PDB entry 2QJH | X-ray diffraction, 2.60 A resolution | chains A and K of the 10 polymer chains in the assembly

== Chain A (and K) ==
Protein: Putative aldolase MJ0400
From: Methanocaldococcus jannaschii
Notes: EC 4.2.1.-; chain K of this document is another copy of the same molecule, construct and numbering; everything in this record applies to it too
UniProtKB: Q57843 (Y400_METJA); residues 1-273 here = UniProt positions 1-273
Sequence (273 residues; numbered 1 to 273; the number before each row is that of its first residue):
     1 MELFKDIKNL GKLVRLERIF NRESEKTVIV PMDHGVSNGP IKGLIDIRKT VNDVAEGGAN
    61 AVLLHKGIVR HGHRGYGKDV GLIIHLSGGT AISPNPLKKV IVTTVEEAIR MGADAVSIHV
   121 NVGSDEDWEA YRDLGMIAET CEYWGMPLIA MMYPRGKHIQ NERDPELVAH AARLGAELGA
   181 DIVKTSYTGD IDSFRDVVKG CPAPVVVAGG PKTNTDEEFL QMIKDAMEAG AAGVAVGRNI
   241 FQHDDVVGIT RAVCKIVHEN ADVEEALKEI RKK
Unresolved in the structure: 1, 73-78, 272-273
Glycans and other covalent adducts: 1,3-dihydroxyacetonephosphate (13P) linked to Lys184
Residues lining bound ligands: 1,3-dihydroxyacetonephosphate (13P): Pro31, Asp33, His34, Met151, Tyr153, Ala208, Gly209, Gly210, Ala235, Val236, Gly237, Arg238

== Interface between chain A and chain K ==
Contacting residue pairs - 4 pairs, chain A then chain K:
  Lys8(A) - Lys8(K)
  Lys8(A) - Leu13(K)
  Leu13(A) - Lys8(K)
  Tyr143(A) - Tyr143(K)  hydrophobic
Also at the interface, not in a pair above, chain A (5 interface residues in all): Asn9, Leu10
Also at the interface, not in a pair above, chain K (5 interface residues in all): Asn9, Leu10

== Summary ==
The chain A/chain K interface involves 5 residues from each chain. Covalently linked
1,3-dihydroxyacetonephosphate: at Lys184(A).
Chain A and chain K are both Putative aldolase MJ0400 (Methanocaldococcus jannaschii); the structure, M.
jannaschii ADH synthase covalently bound to dihydroxyacetone phosphate, was determined by X-ray diffraction
(same publication as 2QJI).
